Entry 6HGO (X-ray diffraction, 2.10 A resolution); this record covers chains A and B.

# Chain A (and B)
Molecule: Interleukin-17F
Organism: Homo sapiens
Notes: fragment: il-17f; chain B of this document is another copy of the same molecule, construct and numbering; everything in this record applies to it too
UniProt: Q96PD4 (IL17F_HUMAN); numbering as in UniProt (aligned over 31-163)
Chain sequence (139 residues; numbered 25 to 163; the number before each row is that of its first residue):
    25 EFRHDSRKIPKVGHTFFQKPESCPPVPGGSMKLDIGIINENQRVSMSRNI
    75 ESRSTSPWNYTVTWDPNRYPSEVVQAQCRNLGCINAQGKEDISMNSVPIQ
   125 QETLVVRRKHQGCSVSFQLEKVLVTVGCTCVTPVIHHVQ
Not modelled in the structure: 25-37 (chain B: 25-36, 159-163)
Sequence notes: expression tag (25-30)
Cystine bridges: C102-C152, C107-C154
Covalently attached groups: N-acetylglucosamine (NAG) linked to N83
UniProt features mapped onto this chain:
  - glycosylation: N83 (N-linked (GlcNAc...) asparagine)

# Chain A / chain B interface
Disulfides between the chains: C47(A)-C137(B), C137(A)-C47(B)
Pairs across the interface (172; chain A residue first):
  F40(A) - P90(B)
  F40(A) - N91(B)
  F40(A) - R92(B)
  F40(A) - Y93(B)  hydrophobic
  F40(A) - V130(B)
  F40(A) - R132(B)  hydrogen bond (backbone-side chain)
  F40(A) - F141(B)  hydrophobic
  F41(A) - Y93(B)  hydrophobic
  F41(A) - V130(B)  hydrophobic
  F41(A) - F141(B)  hydrophobic
  K43(A) - C137(B)
  K43(A) - V139(B)
  P44(A) - G136(B)
  C47(A) - G136(B)
  C47(A) - C137(B)  disulfide
  G53(A) - I59(B)
  S54(A) - K56(B)
  S54(A) - L57(B)
  S54(A) - D58(B)  hydrogen bond
  M55(A) - M55(B)
  M55(A) - K56(B)
  M55(A) - L57(B)  hydrogen bond (backbone-backbone)
  M55(A) - D58(B)
  M55(A) - I59(B)
  M55(A) - F141(B)  hydrophobic
  K56(A) - S54(B)
  K56(A) - M55(B)
  K56(A) - S140(B)
  K56(A) - F141(B)  hydrogen bond (backbone-backbone)
  L57(A) - S54(B)
  L57(A) - M55(B)  hydrogen bond (backbone-backbone)
  L57(A) - L57(B)  hydrophobic
  L57(A) - F141(B)
  D58(A) - S54(B)  hydrogen bond
  D58(A) - M55(B)
  D58(A) - K133(B)  salt bridge
  D58(A) - S140(B)  hydrogen bond
  D58(A) - F141(B)  hydrogen bond (backbone-backbone)
  D58(A) - Q142(B)
  I59(A) - G53(B)
  I59(A) - M55(B)
  I59(A) - Q142(B)  hydrogen bond (backbone-side chain)
  G60(A) - Q142(B)  hydrogen bond (backbone-side chain)
  G60(A) - L143(B)
  I61(A) - L143(B)
  I61(A) - K145(B)
  I62(A) - R131(B)
  I62(A) - Q142(B)
  I62(A) - L143(B)  hydrogen bond (backbone-backbone)
  I62(A) - E144(B)
  I62(A) - K145(B)  hydrogen bond (backbone-backbone)
  N63(A) - K145(B)
  E64(A) - G37(B)  hydrogen bond (side chain-backbone)
  E64(A) - K145(B)  hydrogen bond (backbone-side chain)
  Q66(A) - E126(B)
  Q66(A) - K145(B)  hydrogen bond (side chain-backbone)
  Q66(A) - L147(B)
  R67(A) - L147(B)
  V68(A) - Q124(B)
  V68(A) - Q125(B)
  V68(A) - E126(B)
  S69(A) - Q124(B)  hydrogen bond (backbone-side chain)
  M70(A) - P122(B)
  M70(A) - I123(B)  hydrophobic
  M70(A) - Q124(B)  hydrogen bond (side chain-backbone)
  S71(A) - V121(B)
  I74(A) - V121(B)  hydrophobic
  I74(A) - P122(B)
  I74(A) - I123(B)  hydrophobic
  I74(A) - T153(B)
  I74(A) - V155(B)
  R77(A) - V155(B)
  R77(A) - T156(B)  hydrogen bond (side chain-backbone)
  R77(A) - P157(B)
  R77(A) - V158(B)
  S78(A) - T153(B)  hydrogen bond
  S78(A) - C154(B)
  S78(A) - V155(B)
  T79(A) - M118(B)
  T79(A) - C154(B)  hydrogen bond (backbone-backbone)
  S80(A) - T153(B)  hydrogen bond
  W82(A) - I123(B)  hydrophobic
  W82(A) - T153(B)
  P90(A) - F40(B)
  N91(A) - F40(B)
  R92(A) - F40(B)
  Y93(A) - G37(B)
  Y93(A) - F40(B)  hydrophobic
  Y93(A) - F41(B)  hydrophobic
  Y93(A) - L128(B)
  M118(A) - T79(B)
  V121(A) - S71(B)
  V121(A) - I74(B)  hydrophobic
  P122(A) - M70(B)
  P122(A) - I74(B)
  I123(A) - M70(B)  hydrophobic
  I123(A) - I74(B)  hydrophobic
  I123(A) - W82(B)  hydrophobic
  I123(A) - I123(B)  hydrophobic
  I123(A) - V150(B)  hydrophobic
  I123(A) - C152(B)
  Q124(A) - V68(B)
  Q124(A) - S69(B)  hydrogen bond (side chain-backbone)
  Q124(A) - M70(B)
  Q125(A) - Q125(B)
  Q125(A) - V148(B)
  Q125(A) - V150(B)
  E126(A) - Q66(B)
  E126(A) - V68(B)
  T127(A) - Q125(B)
  T127(A) - T127(B)  hydrogen bond
  T127(A) - L128(B)
  L128(A) - Y93(B)  hydrophobic
  L128(A) - T127(B)
  L128(A) - L128(B)
  V130(A) - F40(B)
  V130(A) - L143(B)  hydrophobic
  R131(A) - I62(B)
  R132(A) - F40(B)  hydrogen bond (side chain-backbone)
  K133(A) - D58(B)  salt bridge
  G136(A) - K43(B)
  C137(A) - K43(B)
  C137(A) - C47(B)  disulfide
  V139(A) - K43(B)
  S140(A) - K56(B)
  S140(A) - D58(B)  hydrogen bond
  F141(A) - F40(B)
  F141(A) - F41(B)  hydrophobic
  F141(A) - M55(B)  hydrophobic
  F141(A) - K56(B)  hydrogen bond (backbone-backbone)
  F141(A) - L57(B)
  F141(A) - D58(B)  hydrogen bond (backbone-backbone)
  Q142(A) - D58(B)
  Q142(A) - I59(B)  hydrogen bond (side chain-backbone)
  Q142(A) - G60(B)  hydrogen bond (side chain-backbone)
  Q142(A) - I62(B)
  L143(A) - G60(B)
  L143(A) - I61(B)
  L143(A) - I62(B)  hydrogen bond (backbone-backbone)
  L143(A) - V130(B)  hydrophobic
  E144(A) - I62(B)
  K145(A) - I61(B)
  K145(A) - I62(B)  hydrogen bond (backbone-backbone)
  K145(A) - N63(B)
  K145(A) - E64(B)  hydrogen bond (side chain-backbone)
  K145(A) - Q66(B)  hydrogen bond (side chain-backbone)
  K145(A) - R67(B)
  L147(A) - Q66(B)
  L147(A) - R67(B)
  L147(A) - V68(B)  hydrophobic
  V148(A) - Q125(B)
  V150(A) - I123(B)  hydrophobic
  V150(A) - Q124(B)
  V150(A) - Q125(B)
  V150(A) - V150(B)  hydrophobic
  C152(A) - I123(B)
  C152(A) - T153(B)  hydrogen bond (backbone-side chain)
  T153(A) - I74(B)
  T153(A) - S78(B)  hydrogen bond
  T153(A) - S80(B)  hydrogen bond
  T153(A) - W82(B)
  T153(A) - C152(B)  hydrogen bond (side chain-backbone)
  T153(A) - T153(B)
  C154(A) - R77(B)
  C154(A) - S78(B)
  C154(A) - T79(B)  hydrogen bond (backbone-backbone)
  V155(A) - I74(B)
  V155(A) - R77(B)
  V155(A) - S78(B)
  T156(A) - R77(B)  hydrogen bond (backbone-side chain)
  P157(A) - R77(B)
  V158(A) - R77(B)
Interface residues without a listed pair, chain A (70 interface residues in all): P48, P94, H134, V146, G151
Interface residues without a listed pair, chain B (75 interface residues in all): Q42, P44, P48, P51, P94, V98, V129, H134, V146, G151

# In short
Chain A and chain B form an interface of 70 and 75 residues respectively, with 2 disulfide bonds, 39 hydrogen
bonds and 2 salt bridges. Among the polar pairs are D58(A)-K133(B), F40(A)-R132(B) and S54(A)-D58(B).
Covalently linked N-acetylglucosamine: at N83(A).
Both chains are Interleukin-17F (Homo sapiens). Entry 6HGO (Crystal Structure of human IL-17F) was determined
by X-ray diffraction, deposited together with 6HG4, 6HG9 and 6HGU.
